Entry 6VZ4 (electron microscopy, 3.90 A resolution); this record covers chains F and J of the 14 polymer chains in the assembly.

[Chain F]
Name: Histone H4
From: Xenopus laevis
UniProt: P62799 (H4_XENLA); numbering as in UniProt (aligned over 1-103)
Amino-acid sequence (103 residues; numbered 1 to 103; the number before each row is that of its first residue):
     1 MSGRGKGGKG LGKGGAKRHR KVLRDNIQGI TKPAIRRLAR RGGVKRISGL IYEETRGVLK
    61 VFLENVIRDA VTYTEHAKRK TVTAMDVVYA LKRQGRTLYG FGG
Disordered / not traced: 1-24
Curated features (UniProtKB/Swiss-Prot):
  - DNA-binding region: Lys17 to Lys21
  - modified residue: Ser2 (N-acetylserine), Arg4 (Asymmetric dimethylarginine), Lys6 (N6-(2-hydroxyisobutyryl)lysine), Lys9 (N6-(2-hydroxyisobutyryl)lysine), Lys13 (N6-(2-hydroxyisobutyryl)lysine), Lys17 (N6-(2-hydroxyisobutyryl)lysine), Lys21 (N6,N6,N6-trimethyllysine), Lys32 (N6-(2-hydroxyisobutyryl)lysine), Lys45 (N6-(2-hydroxyisobutyryl)lysine), Ser48 (Phosphoserine), Tyr52 (Phosphotyrosine), Lys60 (N6-(2-hydroxyisobutyryl)lysine), Lys78 (N6-(2-hydroxyisobutyryl)lysine), Lys80 (N6-(2-hydroxyisobutyryl)lysine), Tyr89 (Phosphotyrosine), Lys92 (N6-(2-hydroxyisobutyryl)lysine)
  - cross-link (Glycyl lysine isopeptide (Lys-Gly)): Lys32 (interchain with G-Cter in UFM1), Lys92 (interchain with G-Cter in ubiquitin)

[Chain J]
Molecule: 185-nt DNA strand
From: synthetic construct
Sequence (185 nucleotides; numbered -17 to 167; the number before each row is that of its first residue; numbers below 1 keep their minus sign (DA-17 is residue -17)):
   -17 ATCGCTGTTC ACCGCGAGTC AGGATGTATA TATCTGACAC GTGCCTGGAG ACTAGGGAGT
    43 AATCCCCTTG GCGGTTAAAA CGCGGGGGAC AGCGCGTACG TGCGTTTAAG CGGTGCTAGA
   103 GCTGTCTACG ACCAATTGAG CGGCCTCGGC ACCGGGATTC TCGAGCATCA GAGACCTAGG
   163 GTGAT
Disordered / not traced: -17 to 0, 147-167

[How chain F and chain J interact]
Pairs across the interface (11):
  Arg36(F) - DG82(J)  salt bridge to the phosphate
  Arg46(F) - DC81(J)  hydrogen bond to the sugar
  Arg46(F) - DG82(J)  phosphate contact
  Ile47(F) - DC81(J)  sugar contact
  Ile47(F) - DG82(J)  hydrogen bond to the phosphate
  Ser48(F) - DC81(J)  hydrogen bond to the phosphate
  Gly49(F) - DC81(J)  hydrogen bond to the phosphate
  Arg79(F) - DA102(J)  phosphate contact
  Lys80(F) - DG101(J)  salt bridge to the phosphate
  Lys80(F) - DA102(J)  hydrogen bond to the phosphate
  Thr81(F) - DA102(J)  hydrogen bond to the phosphate
Interface residues without a listed pair, chain F (10 interface residues in all): Leu50, Tyr52
Interface residues without a listed pair, chain J (5 interface residues in all): DG103

[Overview]
Chain F and chain J form an interface of 10 and 5 residues respectively, with 6 hydrogen bonds and 2 salt
bridges. Polar contacts include Arg46(F)-DC81(J), Ile47(F)-DG82(J) and Ser48(F)-DC81(J). From UniProt: a
DNA-binding region on chain F.
Here chain F is Histone H4 (Xenopus laevis) and chain J is a 185-nt DNA strand (synthetic construct). Entry
6VZ4 (Cryo-EM structure of Sth1-Arp7-Arp9-Rtt102 bound to the nucleosome in ADP Beryllium Fluoride state) was
determined by electron microscopy together with 6VZG from the same study.
